PDB entry 4OIO | X-ray diffraction, 3.10 A resolution | chains C and D of the 8 polymer chains in the assembly

[Chain C]
Name: DNA-directed RNA polymerase subunit beta
Source organism: Thermus thermophilus
Notes: EC 2.7.7.6
Reference sequence: Q8RQE9 (RPOB_THET8); numbering as in UniProt (aligned over 1-1119)
Amino-acid sequence (1119 residues; row label = number of the first residue in the row):
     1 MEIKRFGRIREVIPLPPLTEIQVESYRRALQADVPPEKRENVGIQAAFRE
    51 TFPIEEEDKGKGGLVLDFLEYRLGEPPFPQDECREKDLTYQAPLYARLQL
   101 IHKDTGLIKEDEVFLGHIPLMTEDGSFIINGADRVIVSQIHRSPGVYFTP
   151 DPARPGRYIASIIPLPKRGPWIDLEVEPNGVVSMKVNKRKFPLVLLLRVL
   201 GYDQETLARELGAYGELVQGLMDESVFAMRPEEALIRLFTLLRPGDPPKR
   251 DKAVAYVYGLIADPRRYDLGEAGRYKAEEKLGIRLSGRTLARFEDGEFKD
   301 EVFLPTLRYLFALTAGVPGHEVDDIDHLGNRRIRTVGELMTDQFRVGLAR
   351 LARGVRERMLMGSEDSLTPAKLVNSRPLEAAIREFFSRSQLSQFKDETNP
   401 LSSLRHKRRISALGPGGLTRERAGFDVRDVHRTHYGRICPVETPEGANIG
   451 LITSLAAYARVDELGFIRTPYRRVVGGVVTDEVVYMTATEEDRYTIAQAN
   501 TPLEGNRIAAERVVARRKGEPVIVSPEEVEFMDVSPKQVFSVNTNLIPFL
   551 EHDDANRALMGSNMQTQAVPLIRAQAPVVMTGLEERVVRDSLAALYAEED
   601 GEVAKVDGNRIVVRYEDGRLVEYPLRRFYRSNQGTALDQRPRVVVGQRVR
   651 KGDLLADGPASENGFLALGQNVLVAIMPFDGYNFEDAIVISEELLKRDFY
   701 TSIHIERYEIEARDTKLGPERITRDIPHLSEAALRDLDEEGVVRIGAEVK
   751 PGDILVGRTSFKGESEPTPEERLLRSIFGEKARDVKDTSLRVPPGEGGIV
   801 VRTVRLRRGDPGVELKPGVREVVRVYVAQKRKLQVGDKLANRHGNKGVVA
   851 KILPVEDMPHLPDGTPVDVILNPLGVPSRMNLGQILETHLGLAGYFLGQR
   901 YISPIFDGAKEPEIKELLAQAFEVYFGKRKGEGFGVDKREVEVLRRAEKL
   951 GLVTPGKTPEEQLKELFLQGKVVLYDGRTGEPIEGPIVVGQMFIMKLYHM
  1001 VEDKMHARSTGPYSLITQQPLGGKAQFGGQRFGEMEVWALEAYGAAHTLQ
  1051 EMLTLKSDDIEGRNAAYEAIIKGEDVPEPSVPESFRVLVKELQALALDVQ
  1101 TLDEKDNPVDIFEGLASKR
Not modelled in the structure: 57-63, 1119
Residues lining bound ligands:
  - CMPcPP (2TM; 5'-O-[(S)-hydroxy{[(S)-hydroxy(phosphonooxy)phosphoryl]methyl}phosphoryl]cytidine): Glu445, Arg557, Ser878, Arg879
  - ATP (adenosine-5'-triphosphate): Gln567, Lys838, Lys846, Tyr998, His999

[Chain D]
Name: DNA-directed RNA polymerase subunit beta'
Source organism: Thermus thermophilus
Notes: EC 2.7.7.6
Reference sequence: Q8RQE8 (RPOC_THET8); residue numbers follow UniProt; this construct covers 1-1524
Amino-acid sequence (1524 residues; numbered 1 to 1524; the number before each row is that of its first residue):
     1 MKKEVRKVRIALASPEKIRSWSYGEVEKPETINYRTLKPERDGLFDERIF
    51 GPIKDYECACGKYKRQRFEGKVCERCGVEVTKSIVRRYRMGHIELATPAA
   101 HIWFVKDVPSKIGTLLDLSATELEQVLYFSKYIVLDPKGAILNGVPVEKR
   151 QLLTDEEYRELRYGKQETYPLPPGVDALVKDGEEVVKGQELAPGVVSRLD
   201 GVALYRFPRRVRVEYVKKERAGLRLPLAAWVEKEAYKPGEILAELPEPYL
   251 FRAEEEGVVELKELEEGAFLVLRREDEPVATYFLPVGMTPLVVHGEIVEK
   301 GQPLAEAKGLLRMPRQVRAAQVEAEEEGETVYLTLFLEWTEPKDYRVQPH
   351 MNVVVPEGARVEAGDKIVAAIDPEEEVIAEAEGVVHLHEPASILVVKARV
   401 YPFEDDVEVSTGDRVAPGDVLADGGKVKSDVYGRVEVDLVRNVVRVVESY
   451 DIDARMGAEAIQQLLKELDLEALEKELLEEMKHPSRARRAKARKRLEVVR
   501 AFLDSGNRPEWMILEAVPVLPPDLRPMVQVDGGRFATSDLNDLYRRLINR
   551 NNRLKKLLAQGAPEIIIRNEKRMLQEAVDALLDNGRRGAPVTNPGSDRPL
   601 RSLTDILSGKQGRFRQNLLGKRVDYSGRSVIVVGPQLKLHQCGLPKRMAL
   651 ELFKPFLLKKMEEKGIAPNVKAARRMLERQRDIKDEVWDALEEVIHGKVV
   701 LLNRAPTLHRLGIQAFQPVLVEGQSIQLHPLVCEAFNADFDGDQMAVHVP
   751 LSSFAQAEARIQMLSAHNLLSPASGEPLAKPSRDIILGLYYITQVRKEKK
   801 GAGLEFATPEEALAAHERGEVALNAPIKVAGRETSVGRLKYVFANPDEAL
   851 LAVAHGIVDLQDVVTVRYMGKRLETSPGRILFARIVAEAVEDEKVAWELI
   901 QLDVPQEKNSLKDLVYQAFLRLGMEKTARLLDALKYYGFTFSTTSGITIG
   951 IDDAVIPEEKKQYLEEADRKLLQIEQAYEMGFLTDRERYDQILQLWTETT
  1001 EKVTQAVFKNFEENYPFNPLYVMAQSGARGNPQQIRQLCGLRGLMQKPSG
  1051 ETFEVPVRSSFREGLTVLEYFISSHGARKGGADTALRTADSGYLTRKLVD
  1101 VTHEIVVREADCGTTNYISVPLFQPDEVTRSLRLRKRADIEAGLYGRVLA
  1151 REVEVLGVRLEEGRYLSMDDVHLLIKAAEAGEIQEVPVRSPLTCQTRYGV
  1201 CQKCYGYDLSMARPVSIGEAVGIVAAQSIGEPGTQLTMRTFHTGGVAGAA
  1251 DITQGLPRVIELFEARRPKAKAVISEIDGVVRIEETEEKLSVFVESEGFS
  1301 KEYKLPKEARLLVKDGDYVEAGQPLTRGAIDPHQLLEAKGPEAVERYLVE
  1351 EIQKVYRAQGVKLHDKHIEIVVRQMMKYVEVTDPGDSRLLEGQVLEKWDV
  1401 EALNERLIAEGKTPVAWKPLLMGVTKSALSTKSWLSAASFQNTTHVLTEA
  1451 AIAGKKDELIGLKENVILGRLIPAGTGSDFVRFTQVVDQKTLKAIEEARK
  1501 EAVEAKERPAARRGVKREQPGKQA
Not modelled in the structure: 1-2, 1126-1128, 1240-1253, 1499-1524
Metal / ion sites: Zn2+ site 1: Cys58, Cys60, Cys73, Cys76; Mg2+ site 1: Asp739, Asp741, Asp743 (together with ATP); Mg2+ site 2: Asp739 (together with CMPcPP); Zn2+ site 2: Cys1112, Cys1194, Cys1201, Cys1204
Residues lining bound ligands:
  - CMPcPP (2TM; 5'-O-[(S)-hydroxy{[(S)-hydroxy(phosphonooxy)phosphoryl]methyl}phosphoryl]cytidine): Arg704, Pro706, Asn737, Asp739, Arg1029
  - ATP (adenosine-5'-triphosphate): Arg704, Ala705, Pro706, Asp739, Asp741, Gly742, Asp743

[Chain C / chain D interface]
Contacting residue pairs - 387 pairs, chain C then chain D:
  Ala423(C) with Leu1086(D)
  Phe425(C) with Asp1083(D); Leu1086(D), hydrophobic
  Arg428(C) with Arg1078(D), hydrogen bond (backbone-side chain)
  Asp429(C) with Pro1048(D); Lys1079(D), salt bridge
  Val430(C) with Pro1048(D); Ser1074(D); His1075(D), hydrogen bond (backbone-side chain); Arg1078(D)
  His431(C) with Phe1071(D)
  Arg432(C) with Phe1071(D)
  Tyr435(C) with Phe1071(D)
  Cys439(C) with Arg1078(D)
  Pro440(C) with Ser1074(D); Arg1078(D), hydrogen bond (backbone-side chain)
  Gly446(C) with Ala1085(D)
  Ile449(C) with Arg1078(D); Gly1081(D); Ala1082(D)
  Gly450(C) with Arg1078(D)
  Gln498(C) with Val1067(D); Leu1068(D)
  Arg516(C) with Leu1068(D)
  Glu520(C) with Lys1047(D), salt bridge
  Pro521(C) with Val1055(D), hydrophobic; Leu1068(D), hydrophobic
  Val539(C) with Val1067(D), hydrophobic
  Phe540(C) with Tyr1070(D), hydrophobic
  Leu550(C) with Tyr1070(D)
  Glu551(C) with Gly1064(D); Leu1065(D), hydrogen bond (backbone-backbone)
  His552(C) with Phe1061(D), hydrogen bond (side chain-backbone); Arg1062(D), hydrogen bond (side chain-backbone); Glu1063(D); Gly1064(D)
  Asp553(C) with Phe1061(D); Tyr1070(D), hydrogen bond (backbone-side chain)
  Asp554(C) with Arg1042(D), salt bridge; Phe1061(D)
  Ala555(C) with Tyr1070(D)
  Ala558(C) with Tyr1070(D)
  Ile676(C) with Ile947(D); Thr948(D), hydrogen bond (backbone-side chain)
  Met677(C) with Thr943(D); Ile947(D)
  Pro678(C) with Asp784(D); Leu787(D), hydrophobic; Ser942(D); Thr943(D); Ile947(D)
  Phe679(C) with Thr943(D)
  Asp680(C) with Pro635(D); Phe939(D); Thr940(D); Thr943(D), hydrogen bond (backbone-side chain)
  Gly681(C) with Val633(D); Pro635(D); Phe939(D)
  Tyr682(C) with Val633(D); Pro635(D), hydrophobic
  Asn683(C) with Asp784(D)
  Phe684(C) with Val633(D); Pro730(D), hydrophobic; Phe740(D); Ser782(D); Asp784(D); Phe939(D), hydrophobic
  Glu685(C) with Asp739(D); Phe740(D), hydrogen bond (backbone-backbone); Arg783(D), salt bridge; Arg1029(D), salt bridge
  Asp686(C) with Arg1029(D), salt bridge
  Ala687(C) with Val633(D), hydrophobic; Phe740(D)
  Arg713(C) with Gly532(D), hydrogen bond (side chain-backbone)
  Lys716(C) with Arg35(D), hydrogen bond (side chain-backbone); Leu37(D)
  Ala733(C) with Arg679(D)
  Arg735(C) with Arg681(D)
  Glu748(C) with Arg681(D)
  Lys750(C) with Arg681(D)
  Pro751(C) with Arg679(D); Gln680(D), hydrogen bond (backbone-backbone)
  Gly752(C) with Glu678(D)
  Asp753(C) with Arg679(D), salt bridge; Arg681(D), salt bridge
  Glu764(C) with Lys54(D)
  Glu766(C) with Asp55(D); Glu57(D); Lys64(D)
  Pro767(C) with Arg65(D), hydrogen bond (backbone-side chain)
  Pro769(C) with Arg65(D)
  Arg772(C) with Arg65(D)
  Gln834(C) with Gln724(D), hydrogen bond
  Val835(C) with Ser725(D), hydrogen bond (backbone-side chain)
  Gly836(C) with Val630(D); Val632(D); Ser725(D)
  Lys838(C) with Asp741(D)
  Lys846(C) with Asp741(D)
  Gly847(C) with Phe740(D); Asp741(D)
  Val848(C) with Ile631(D); Val632(D), hydrophobic; Phe740(D), hydrogen bond (backbone-backbone); Gly742(D)
  Val849(C) with Val632(D)
  Ala850(C) with Val632(D), hydrophobic; Val633(D), hydrophobic
  Asn872(C) with Asp784(D), hydrogen bond
  Pro873(C) with Ile947(D); Ile949(D), hydrophobic
  Leu874(C) with Arg783(D); Asp784(D); Met1023(D), hydrophobic; Ala1028(D), hydrophobic; Arg1029(D), hydrogen bond (backbone-side chain)
  Pro877(C) with Met1023(D), hydrophobic
  Ser878(C) with Arg1029(D), hydrogen bond; Gln1034(D), hydrogen bond (backbone-side chain)
  Arg879(C) with Arg1029(D)
  Met880(C) with Gln1034(D); Gln1037(D), hydrogen bond; Leu1038(D), hydrophobic
  Leu882(C) with Leu1038(D), hydrophobic
  Ile885(C) with Ile949(D); Gly950(D); Ile951(D)
  His889(C) with Gly950(D); Ile951(D), hydrogen bond (side chain-backbone)
  Phe906(C) with Leu1065(D); Thr1066(D); Val1067(D); Tyr1070(D), hydrophobic
  Glu911(C) with Ile951(D); Arg1062(D), salt bridge
  Lys915(C) with Asp952(D), salt bridge
  Arg945(C) with Asp859(D), salt bridge
  Arg946(C) with Tyr791(D), hydrogen bond; Arg796(D); Asp859(D), salt bridge; Gln861(D)
  Lys949(C) with Arg796(D)
  Leu950(C) with Phe1017(D), hydrophobic
  Gln969(C) with Asp952(D)
  Lys971(C) with Asp953(D), salt bridge
  Ile983(C) with Thr943(D); Thr944(D); Gly946(D)
  Glu984(C) with Tyr791(D), hydrogen bond; Thr944(D), hydrogen bond (backbone-backbone)
  Gly985(C) with Gly946(D)
  Pro986(C) with Thr948(D)
  Val988(C) with Thr948(D), hydrogen bond (backbone-side chain); Ile949(D); Gly950(D)
  Val1001(C) with Ser629(D); Val630(D), hydrophobic; Gln724(D); Ser725(D)
  Glu1002(C) with Gln724(D)
  Lys1004(C) with Arg628(D); Val630(D); Gln744(D)
  Met1005(C) with Arg628(D); Ser629(D); Met648(D), hydrophobic; Gln724(D)
  His1006(C) with Gly627(D); Arg628(D), hydrogen bond (backbone-backbone); Met648(D)
  Ala1007(C) with Gly627(D); Met648(D), hydrophobic; Glu651(D)
  Arg1008(C) with Asp624(D), salt bridge; Tyr625(D), hydrogen bond (backbone-backbone); Ser626(D), hydrogen bond (backbone-backbone); Glu651(D)
  Ser1009(C) with Asp624(D); Tyr625(D), hydrogen bond (backbone-backbone); Glu651(D), hydrogen bond (backbone-side chain)
  Thr1010(C) with Asp624(D); Tyr625(D); Arg674(D)
  Tyr1013(C) with Asp624(D), hydrogen bond
  Leu1015(C) with Arg87(D), hydrogen bond (backbone-side chain); Val528(D), hydrophobic
  Ile1016(C) with Arg87(D), hydrogen bond (backbone-side chain); Leu524(D); Pro526(D); Arg613(D)
  Thr1017(C) with Asn617(D)
  Gln1018(C) with Arg87(D)
  Gln1019(C) with Asn617(D), hydrogen bond (side chain-backbone); Lys621(D)
  Pro1020(C) with Arg622(D)
  Leu1021(C) with Arg622(D)
  Gly1022(C) with Arg622(D)
  Phe1027(C) with Glu651(D)
  Gly1029(C) with Arg622(D), hydrogen bond (backbone-side chain); Val623(D)
  Gln1030(C) with Arg622(D); Val623(D), hydrogen bond (backbone-backbone); Ser626(D), hydrogen bond (backbone-side chain); Gly627(D); Arg628(D), hydrogen bond
  Arg1031(C) with Arg615(D), hydrogen bond (side chain-backbone); Gln616(D), hydrogen bond (side chain-backbone); Gly620(D); Lys621(D); Arg622(D)
  Phe1032(C) with Gly620(D); Lys621(D), hydrogen bond (backbone-backbone); Ile713(D), hydrophobic; His748(D)
  Glu1034(C) with Arg615(D), salt bridge; Leu619(D); Arg1096(D), salt bridge
  Met1035(C) with Thr707(D), hydrogen bond (backbone-side chain)
  Glu1036(C) with Asn703(D), hydrogen bond; Thr707(D); Ile713(D)
  Val1037(C) with Leu619(D)
  Trp1038(C) with Thr1095(D); Arg1096(D); Val1099(D); Ile1223(D); Gln1227(D)
  Ala1039(C) with Arg710(D); Ile713(D), hydrophobic; Gln1227(D)
  Leu1040(C) with Met763(D), hydrophobic
  Glu1041(C) with Ala1220(D); Ile1223(D); Leu1462(D); Val1466(D)
  Ala1042(C) with Arg710(D), hydrogen bond (backbone-side chain); Ile1223(D), hydrophobic; Val1224(D); Gln1227(D)
  Tyr1043(C) with Arg710(D), hydrogen bond (side chain-backbone); Leu711(D); Ile713(D), hydrogen bond (side chain-backbone); Gln714(D); Gln762(D); Met763(D), hydrophobic; Asn768(D)
  Gly1044(C) with Glu758(D); Gln762(D), hydrogen bond (backbone-side chain); Gly1475(D); Thr1476(D), hydrogen bond (backbone-backbone)
  Ala1045(C) with Glu758(D); Gln762(D)
  Ala1046(C) with Glu758(D), hydrogen bond (backbone-side chain); Leu1471(D), hydrophobic; Ile1472(D), hydrophobic; Thr1476(D), hydrogen bond (backbone-side chain); Gly1477(D)
  His1047(C) with Phe754(D); Glu758(D), salt bridge; Leu1471(D); Thr1476(D)
  Thr1048(C) with Leu701(D); Ala755(D); Glu758(D), hydrogen bond (backbone-side chain)
  Leu1049(C) with Ile1472(D), hydrophobic
  Gln1050(C) with Gly1469(D), hydrogen bond (side chain-backbone); Leu1471(D)
  Glu1051(C) with Pro750(D); Leu751(D), hydrogen bond (side chain-backbone); Ser752(D), hydrogen bond; Ala755(D)
  Met1052(C) with Val623(D); His748(D)
  Leu1053(C) with Lys621(D); Val1466(D)
  Thr1054(C) with Gly1469(D)
  Lys1056(C) with Val623(D); Asp624(D), hydrogen bond (backbone-backbone); Val749(D), hydrogen bond (side chain-backbone); Pro750(D); Leu751(D)
  Ser1057(C) with Lys621(D); Arg622(D), hydrogen bond (side chain-backbone)
  Asp1058(C) with Lys621(D), salt bridge
  Tyr1067(C) with Tyr625(D); Pro655(D), hydrophobic; Leu658(D); Arg674(D), hydrogen bond
  Ile1070(C) with Pro655(D), hydrophobic; Phe656(D), hydrophobic; Lys659(D)
  Ile1071(C) with Pro655(D); Leu658(D), hydrophobic; Lys659(D); Val670(D), hydrophobic
  Lys1072(C) with Lys659(D), hydrogen bond (backbone-side chain)
  Gly1073(C) with Lys659(D)
  Asp1075(C) with Ser752(D); Ser753(D), hydrogen bond
  Val1076(C) with Ser752(D)
  Pro1082(C) with Leu1468(D); Gly1469(D)
  Glu1083(C) with Arg87(D), salt bridge; Tyr88(D), hydrogen bond
  Ser1084(C) with Asn617(D), hydrogen bond (side chain-backbone); Leu618(D); Lys621(D), hydrogen bond
  Phe1085(C) with Ile1467(D); Leu1468(D), hydrophobic
  Arg1086(C) with Tyr88(D)
  Val1087(C) with Arg613(D)
  Leu1088(C) with Leu607(D), hydrophobic; Phe614(D), hydrophobic
  Lys1090(C) with Tyr88(D), hydrogen bond (side chain-backbone); Met90(D); Leu520(D); Leu524(D)
  Glu1091(C) with Leu520(D); Leu603(D); Ile606(D); Leu607(D); Arg613(D), salt bridge
  Leu1092(C) with Leu607(D), hydrophobic; Leu1447(D), hydrophobic
  Gln1093(C) with Trp21(D); Met90(D); Pro518(D)
  Ala1094(C) with Met90(D); Pro518(D); Leu520(D), hydrophobic; Leu603(D), hydrophobic
  Leu1095(C) with Trp103(D), hydrophobic; Leu582(D), hydrophobic; Leu603(D), hydrophobic; Leu607(D), hydrophobic
  Ala1096(C) with Ala13(D), hydrogen bond (backbone-backbone); His101(D), hydrogen bond (backbone-side chain); Leu514(D), hydrophobic
  Leu1097(C) with Ile10(D), hydrophobic; Ala11(D); Trp21(D); Trp103(D), hydrophobic; Leu1447(D), hydrophobic; Ala1451(D), hydrophobic
  Asp1098(C) with Arg9(D); Ile10(D); Ala11(D), hydrogen bond (backbone-backbone); Lys17(D), salt bridge; Trp21(D)
  Val1099(C) with Val8(D), hydrophobic; Arg9(D); Ile10(D), hydrophobic; Trp1434(D), hydrophobic
  Gln1100(C) with Lys7(D); Val8(D); Arg9(D), hydrogen bond; Lys17(D)
  Thr1101(C) with Val5(D); Lys7(D)
  Leu1102(C) with Glu4(D); Val5(D); Arg6(D), hydrogen bond (backbone-backbone); Lys7(D), hydrogen bond (backbone-backbone); Arg9(D)
  Asp1103(C) with Lys3(D); Glu4(D); Lys7(D)
  Glu1104(C) with Lys3(D), salt bridge; Arg6(D)
  Asp1106(C) with Lys7(D), salt bridge; Lys1456(D), salt bridge
  Val1109(C) with Val5(D), hydrophobic
  Phe1112(C) with Tyr88(D), hydrophobic
  Leu1115(C) with Tyr23(D); Lys82(D); Ile84(D), hydrophobic; Val85(D), hydrophobic; Arg89(D), hydrogen bond (backbone-side chain)
  Ala1116(C) with Tyr23(D); Tyr88(D), hydrophobic
  Ser1117(C) with Tyr23(D), hydrogen bond (backbone-side chain)
  Lys1118(C) with Ser20(D); Trp21(D); Ser22(D), hydrogen bond (side chain-backbone); Tyr23(D), hydrogen bond (backbone-side chain)
Other interface residues (no listed pair), chain C (188 interface residues in all): Gly424, His434, Val441, Thr443, Ala447, Val514, Ala515, Asn556, Ala732, Thr768, Val876, Leu886, Gly951, Leu968, Asp976, Arg978, Ile987, Gly1011, Gly1033, Ile1060
Other interface residues (no listed pair), chain D (200 interface residues in all): Leu12, Phe104, Pro521, Asp523, Gly533, Tyr544, Thr604, Gln636, Pro645, Arg647, Leu652, Lys654, Leu708, His709, Cys733, Ala746, Ser945, Tyr1015, Ile1035, Phe1053, Ile1072, Ala1077, Arg1239, Arg1470, Ala1474

[Overview]
Chain C and chain D form an interface of 188 and 200 residues respectively; the contacts include 76 hydrogen
bonds and 24 salt bridges. Polar pairs include Asp429(C)-Lys1079(D), Glu520(C)-Lys1047(D) and
Asp554(C)-Arg1042(D). ATP and CMPcPP are bound between chain C and chain D.
Here chain C is DNA-directed RNA polymerase subunit beta and chain D is DNA-directed RNA polymerase subunit
beta', both from Thermus thermophilus. Entry 4OIO (Crystal structure of Thermus thermophilus pre-insertion
substrate complex for de novo transcription initiation) was determined by X-ray diffraction together with
4MQ9, 4OIN, 4OIP, 4OIQ and 4OIR from the same study.
